Entry 8QLP (electron microscopy, 3.14 A resolution); this record covers chains I and M of the 16 polymer chains in the assembly.

== Chain I (and M) ==
Protein: Toll/interleukin-1 receptor domain-containing protein
From: Bacillales bacterium
Notes: chain M of this document is another copy of the same molecule, construct and numbering; everything in this record applies to it too
Amino-acid sequence (452 residues; numbered -1 to 450; the number before each row is that of its first residue; numbers below 1 keep their minus sign (Ser-1 is residue -1)):
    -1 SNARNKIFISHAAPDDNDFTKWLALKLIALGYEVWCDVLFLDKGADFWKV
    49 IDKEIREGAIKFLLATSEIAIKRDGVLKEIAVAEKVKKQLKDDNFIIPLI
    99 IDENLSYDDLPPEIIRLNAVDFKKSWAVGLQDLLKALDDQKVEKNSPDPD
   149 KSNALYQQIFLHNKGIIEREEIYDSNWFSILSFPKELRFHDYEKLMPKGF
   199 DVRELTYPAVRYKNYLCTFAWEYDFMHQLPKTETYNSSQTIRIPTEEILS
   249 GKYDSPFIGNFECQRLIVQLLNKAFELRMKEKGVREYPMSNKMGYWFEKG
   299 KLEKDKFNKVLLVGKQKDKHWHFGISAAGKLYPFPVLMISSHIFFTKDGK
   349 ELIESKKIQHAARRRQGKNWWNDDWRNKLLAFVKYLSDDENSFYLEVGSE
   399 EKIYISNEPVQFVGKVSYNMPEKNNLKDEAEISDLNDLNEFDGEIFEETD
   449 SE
Unresolved in the structure: -1 to 0, 41-43, 418-450 (chain M: -1 to 0, 419-450)
From the paper describing this entry:
  - mutagenesis - R54E, E77A, R114E, N174A: abolished catalytic activity
  - mutagenesis - D40A/K41A, W46E: decreased catalytic activity

== Interface between chain I and chain M ==
Contacting residue pairs - 26 pairs, chain I then chain M:
  Asp91(I) - Gly42(M)
  Asp91(I) - Asp44(M)
  Asp91(I) - Lys47(M)
  Asn92(I) - Asp40(M)
  Asn92(I) - Lys41(M)
  Asn92(I) - Ala43(M)
  Ile94(I) - Gly42(M)
  Ile95(I) - Lys41(M)
  Ile95(I) - Gly42(M)
  Arg114(I) - Ala43(M)
  Arg114(I) - Asp44(M)  salt bridge
  Arg114(I) - Phe45(M)
  Arg114(I) - Trp46(M)
  Arg114(I) - Lys47(M)
  Leu115(I) - Gly42(M)
  Leu115(I) - Ala43(M)
  Leu115(I) - Asp44(M)
  Asn116(I) - Leu39(M)
  Asn116(I) - Asp40(M)  hydrogen bond (side chain-backbone)
  Asn116(I) - Lys41(M)
  Asn116(I) - Gly42(M)  hydrogen bond (side chain-backbone)
  Asn116(I) - Ala43(M)  hydrogen bond (side chain-backbone)
  Ala117(I) - Lys41(M)
  Val118(I) - Lys41(M)
  Ala134(I) - Lys41(M)
  Gln138(I) - Lys41(M)  hydrogen bond (side chain-backbone)
Interface residues without a listed pair, chain I (14 interface residues in all): Lys85, Pro96, Asp130

== Summary ==
The interface between chain I and chain M involves 14 residues on one side and 9 on the other, with 4 hydrogen
bonds and 1 salt bridge. Polar contacts include Arg114(I)-Asp44(M), Asn116(I)-Asp40(M) and Asn116(I)-Gly42(M).
The paper reports that R54E, E77A and R114E of chain I, among others, abolish catalytic activity; D40A/K41A
and W46E of chain I reduce catalytic activity.
Both chains are Toll/interleukin-1 receptor domain-containing protein (Bacillales bacterium). Entry 8QLP
(CryoEM structure of the RNA/DNA bound SPARTA (BabAgo/TIR-APAZ) tetrameric complex) was determined by electron
microscopy together with 8QLO from the same study.
